PDB entry 4WPX | X-ray diffraction, 3.31 A resolution | chains A and B of the 6 polymer chains in the assembly

[Chain A]
Name: Cell division control protein 31-like protein
From: Chaetomium thermophilum
UniProt: G0SAR7 (G0SAR7_CHATD); numbering as in UniProt (aligned over 1-177)
Chain sequence (177 residues; each row starts with the number of its first residue):
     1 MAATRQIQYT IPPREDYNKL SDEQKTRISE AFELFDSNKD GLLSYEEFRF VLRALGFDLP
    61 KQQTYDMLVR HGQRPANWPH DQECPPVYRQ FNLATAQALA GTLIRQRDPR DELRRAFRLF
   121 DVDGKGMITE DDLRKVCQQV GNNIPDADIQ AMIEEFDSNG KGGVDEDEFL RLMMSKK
Unresolved in the structure: 1-5, 177

[Chain B]
Name: Putative SAC3 family protein
From: Chaetomium thermophilum
UniProt: G0SGL4 (G0SGL4_CHATD); residues 1085-1170 here = UniProt positions 1085-1170
Chain sequence (89 residues; numbered 1082 to 1170; the number before each row is that of its first residue):
  1082 GHMKPKRDLM ADFTKWFVTG DGGIMEEFTE ETLRHLLWDV WQRHQREEAE RKRKAEEEES
  1142 WRLAREHLTH RLQVKYFYRW REKARALAT
Unresolved in the structure: 1082-1089
Sequence notes: expression tag (1082-1084)

[How chain A and chain B interact]
Contacting residue pairs (56):
  E23(A) - R1152(B)  salt bridge
  R27(A) - H1148(B)  hydrogen bond
  E30(A) - H1148(B)  salt bridge
  L34(A) - S1141(B)
  F35(A) - W1142(B)  hydrophobic
  F35(A) - A1145(B)  hydrophobic
  E46(A) - R1132(B)  salt bridge
  F50(A) - A1136(B)
  F50(A) - W1142(B)
  R53(A) - K1133(B)
  R53(A) - E1137(B)  salt bridge
  R53(A) - W1142(B)
  A54(A) - W1142(B)
  A54(A) - A1145(B)  hydrophobic
  A54(A) - L1149(B)
  D58(A) - K1133(B)  salt bridge
  K61(A) - R1132(B)
  E112(A) - L1153(B)
  E112(A) - K1156(B)  salt bridge
  E112(A) - Y1157(B)  hydrogen bond
  L113(A) - Y1157(B)
  R115(A) - R1146(B)
  R115(A) - L1149(B)
  A116(A) - Y1157(B)  hydrophobic
  L119(A) - T1150(B)
  L119(A) - L1153(B)  hydrophobic
  L119(A) - Q1154(B)
  F120(A) - Q1154(B)
  F120(A) - F1158(B)
  I128(A) - W1161(B)  hydrophobic
  L133(A) - W1161(B)  hydrophobic
  C137(A) - F1158(B)  hydrophobic
  Q139(A) - H1151(B)
  Q139(A) - Q1154(B)
  V140(A) - Y1159(B)
  N142(A) - Y1159(B)  hydrogen bond
  I144(A) - F1158(B)  hydrophobic
  I144(A) - R1162(B)
  D148(A) - R1162(B)  salt bridge
  M152(A) - F1158(B)  hydrophobic
  M152(A) - W1161(B)  hydrogen bond (backbone-side chain)
  M152(A) - R1162(B)
  M152(A) - A1165(B)  hydrophobic
  E155(A) - L1168(B)
  E155(A) - A1169(B)
  F156(A) - W1161(B)
  F156(A) - K1164(B)
  F156(A) - L1168(B)  hydrophobic
  V164(A) - W1161(B)  hydrophobic
  F169(A) - W1161(B)  hydrophobic
  L172(A) - W1161(B)
  L172(A) - K1164(B)  hydrogen bond (backbone-side chain)
  M173(A) - Y1157(B)  hydrophobic
  M173(A) - R1160(B)  hydrogen bond (backbone-side chain)
  S175(A) - K1164(B)  hydrogen bond (backbone-side chain)
  K176(A) - K1164(B)
Interface residues without a listed pair, chain A (39 interface residues in all): G56, V136, A151, I153, M174
Interface residues without a listed pair, chain B (29 interface residues in all): E1129, E1139, V1155
The authors on this interface:
  - interface residues, chain B: W1161(B)

[In short]
39 residues of chain A face 29 of chain B across their interface; the contacts include 7 hydrogen bonds and 7
salt bridges. Among the polar pairs are E23(A)-R1152(B), E30(A)-H1148(B) and E46(A)-R1132(B). The paper
reports the interface residue W1161(B).
Here chain A is Cell division control protein 31-like protein and chain B is Putative SAC3 family protein,
both from Chaetomium thermophilum. Entry 4WPX (Chaetomium theromophilum TREX2 CID domain complex) was
determined by X-ray diffraction (same publication as 4X2H and 4X2O).
